7Q0J - chains D and R of the 8 polymer chains in the assembly; structure by electron microscopy, 4.30 A resolution (low resolution: residue-level contacts below are approximate; hydrogen-bond / salt-bridge calls are withheld).

[Chain D]
Name: DNA-directed RNA polymerase subunit beta'
Organism: Escherichia coli
Notes: EC 2.7.7.6
UniProtKB: P0A8T8 (RPOC_ECO57); numbering as in UniProt (aligned over 1-1407)
Sequence (1407 residues; numbered 1 to 1407; the number before each row is that of its first residue):
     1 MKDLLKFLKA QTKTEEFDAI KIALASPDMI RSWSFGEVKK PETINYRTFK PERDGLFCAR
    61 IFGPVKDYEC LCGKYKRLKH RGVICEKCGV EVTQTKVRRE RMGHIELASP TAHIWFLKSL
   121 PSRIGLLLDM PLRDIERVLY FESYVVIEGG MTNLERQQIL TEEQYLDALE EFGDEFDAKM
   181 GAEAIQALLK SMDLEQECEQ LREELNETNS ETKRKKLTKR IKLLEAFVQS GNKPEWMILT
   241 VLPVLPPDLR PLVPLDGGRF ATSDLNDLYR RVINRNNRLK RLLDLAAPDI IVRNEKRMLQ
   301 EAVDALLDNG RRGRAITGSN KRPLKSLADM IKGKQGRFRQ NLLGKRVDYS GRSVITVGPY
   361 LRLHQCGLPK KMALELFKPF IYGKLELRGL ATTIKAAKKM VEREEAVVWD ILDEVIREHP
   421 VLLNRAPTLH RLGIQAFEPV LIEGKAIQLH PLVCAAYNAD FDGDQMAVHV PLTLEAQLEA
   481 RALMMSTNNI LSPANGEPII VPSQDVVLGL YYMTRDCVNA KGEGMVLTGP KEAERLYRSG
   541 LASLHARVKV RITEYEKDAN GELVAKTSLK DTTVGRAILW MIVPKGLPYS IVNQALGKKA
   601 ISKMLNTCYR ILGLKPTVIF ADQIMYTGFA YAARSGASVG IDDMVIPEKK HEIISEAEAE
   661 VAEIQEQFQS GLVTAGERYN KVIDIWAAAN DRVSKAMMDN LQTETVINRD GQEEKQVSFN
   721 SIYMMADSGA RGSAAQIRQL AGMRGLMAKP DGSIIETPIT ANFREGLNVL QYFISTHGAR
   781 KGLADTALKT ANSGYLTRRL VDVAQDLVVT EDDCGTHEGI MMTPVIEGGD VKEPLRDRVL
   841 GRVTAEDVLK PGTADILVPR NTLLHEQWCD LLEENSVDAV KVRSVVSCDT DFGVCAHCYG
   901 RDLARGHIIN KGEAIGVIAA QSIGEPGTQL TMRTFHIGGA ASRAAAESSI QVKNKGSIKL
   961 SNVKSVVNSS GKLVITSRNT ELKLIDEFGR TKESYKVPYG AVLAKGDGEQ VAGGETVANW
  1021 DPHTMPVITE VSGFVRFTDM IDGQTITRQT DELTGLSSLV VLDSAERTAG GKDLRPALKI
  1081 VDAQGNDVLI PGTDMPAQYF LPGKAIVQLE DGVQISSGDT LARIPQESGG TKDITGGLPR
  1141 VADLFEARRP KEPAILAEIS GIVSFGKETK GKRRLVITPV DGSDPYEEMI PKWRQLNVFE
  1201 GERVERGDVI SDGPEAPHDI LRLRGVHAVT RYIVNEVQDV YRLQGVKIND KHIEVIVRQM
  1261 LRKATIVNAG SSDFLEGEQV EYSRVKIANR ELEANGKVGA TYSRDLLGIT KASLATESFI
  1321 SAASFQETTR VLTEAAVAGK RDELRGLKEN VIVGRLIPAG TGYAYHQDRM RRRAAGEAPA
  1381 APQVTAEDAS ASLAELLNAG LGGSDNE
Unresolved in the structure: 1-15, 934-947, 1127-1135, 1374-1407
Curated features (UniProtKB/Swiss-Prot):
  - binding site (Zn(2+)): Cys70, Cys72, Cys85, Cys88, Cys814, Cys888, Cys895, Cys898
  - binding site (Mg(2+)): Asp460, Asp462, Asp464
  - modified residue: Lys972 (N6-acetyllysine)
Metal / ion sites: Zn2+ site 1: Cys72, Cys85, Cys88; Mg2+: Asp460, Asp462, Asp464 (shared with G14(R) of chain R); Zn2+ site 2: Cys814, Cys888, Cys895

[Chain R]
Molecule: 14-nt RNA strand
Sequence (14 nucleotides; row label = number of the first residue in the row):
     1 GAGUCCGCGG CGCG
Unresolved in the structure: 1-3
Metal / ion sites: Mg2+: G14 (shared with Asp460(D), Asp462(D), Asp464(D) of chain D)

[Chain D / chain R interface]
Pairs across the interface - 7 pairs, chain D then chain R:
  Val253(D) with C6(R)
  Pro254(D) with U4(R)
  Leu255(D) with U4(R)
  Asp256(D) with U4(R)
  Arg322(D) with C8(R)
  Asp462(D) with G14(R)
  Asp464(D) with G14(R)
Other interface residues (no listed pair), chain D (10 interface residues in all): Gly257, Lys325, Pro427
Other interface residues (no listed pair), chain R (5 interface residues in all): C5

[Summary]
10 residues of chain D face 5 of chain R across their interface. The Zn2+ site 1 is built by Cys72(D),
Cys85(D) and Cys88(D). Asp460(D), Asp462(D), Asp464(D) and G14(R) coordinate Mg2+. UniProt lists 8
Zn2+-binding residues and 3 Mg2+-binding residues on chain D.
Here chain D is DNA-directed RNA polymerase subunit beta' (Escherichia coli) and chain R is a 14-nt RNA
strand. Entry 7Q0J (RNA polymerase elongation complex in more-swiveled conformation) was determined by
electron microscopy together with 7PY0, 7PY1, 7PY3, 7PY5, 7PY6, 7PY7 and 4 further entries from the same
study.
